PDB entry 2GPL | X-ray diffraction, 2.81 A resolution | chains K and W of the 28 polymer chains in the assembly

== Chain K ==
Protein: Proteasome component PRE2
From: Saccharomyces cerevisiae
Notes: EC 3.4.25.1
UniProt: P30656 (PSB5_YEAST); the construct lacks a stretch of the UniProt sequence and is renumbered around it, so the offset changes along the chain: 1-105 = UniProt 76-180; 106-181 = UniProt 183-258; 183-211 = UniProt 259-287
Sequence (212 residues; numbered 1 to 211 plus 2 insertion-coded residues; 1 number in that range is skipped by the numbering (no residue carries it; nothing is unmodelled there); the number before each row is that of its first residue; a row labelled like 10A-10B holds insertion residues (10A, then the next letters in order)):
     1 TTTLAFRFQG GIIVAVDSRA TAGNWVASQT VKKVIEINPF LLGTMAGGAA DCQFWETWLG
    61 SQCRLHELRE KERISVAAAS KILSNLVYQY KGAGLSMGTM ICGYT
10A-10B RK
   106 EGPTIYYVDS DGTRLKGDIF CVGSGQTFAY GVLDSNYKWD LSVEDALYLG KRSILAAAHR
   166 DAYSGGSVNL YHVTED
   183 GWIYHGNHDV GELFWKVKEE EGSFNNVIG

== Chain W ==
Protein: Proteasome component PUP3
From: Saccharomyces cerevisiae
Notes: EC 3.4.25.1
UniProt: P25451 (PSB3_YEAST); the construct lacks a stretch of the UniProt sequence and is renumbered around it, so the offset changes along the chain: -8 to -1 = UniProt 2-9; 1-36 = UniProt 10-45; 38-105 = UniProt 46-113; 106-122 = UniProt 117-133; 2 more segments
Sequence (204 residues; numbered -8 to 194 plus 4 insertion-coded residues; 3 numbers in that range are skipped by the numbering (no residue carries them; nothing is unmodelled there); the number before each row is that of its first residue; a row labelled like 10A-10C holds insertion residues (10A, then the next letters in order); numbers below 1 keep their minus sign (Ser-8 is residue -8)):
    -8 SDPSSING
     1 GIVVAMTGKD CVAIACDLRL GSQSLGVSNK FEKIFH
    38 YGHVFLGITG LATDVTTLNE MFRYKTNLYK LKEERAIEPE TFTQLVSSSL YERRFGPYFV
    98 GPVVAGIN
10A-10C SKS
   106 GKPFIAGFDL IGCIDEA
   12A K
   123 DFIVSGTASD QLFGMCESLY EPNLEPEDLF ETISQALLNA ADRDALSGWG AVVYIIK
   181 KDEVVKRYLK MRQD
Curated features (UniProtKB/Swiss-Prot):
  - modified residue: Ser22 (Phosphoserine)
  - cross-link: Lys62 (Glycyl lysine isopeptide (Lys-Gly) (interchain with G-Cter in ubiquitin))
Residues lining bound ligands: BIQ (benzyl [12-(2-amino-2-oxoethyl)-4-nitro-10,13-dioxo-15-[(propylamino)carbonyl]-2-oxa-11,14-diazatricyclo[15 .2.2.1~3,7~]docosa-1(19),3(22),4,6,17,20-hexaen-9-yl]carbamate): Asp-7, Ser-5, Arg91, Phe96, Val97, Asp114, Leu115, Ile116, Cys118

== Chain K / chain W interface ==
Contacting residue pairs (45):
  Arg19(K) - Asp194(W)  salt bridge
  Asn24(K) - Ser-4(W)
  Asn24(K) - Arg165(W)
  Asn24(K) - Asp166(W)
  Asn24(K) - Ala167(W)  hydrogen bond (backbone-backbone)
  Asn24(K) - Leu168(W)
  Trp25(K) - Gln133(W)
  Trp25(K) - Arg165(W)
  Val26(K) - Arg165(W)  hydrogen bond (backbone-side chain)
  Val26(K) - Asp166(W)
  Val26(K) - Ala167(W)
  Ala27(K) - Arg165(W)  hydrogen bond (backbone-side chain)
  Ser28(K) - Arg165(W)
  Gln29(K) - Asp164(W)
  Gln29(K) - Arg192(W)
  Phe133(K) - Leu25(W)  hydrophobic
  Ala163(K) - Asp194(W)
  His164(K) - Trp171(W)  hydrogen bond (backbone-side chain)
  His164(K) - Gln193(W)  hydrogen bond (side chain-backbone)
  Arg165(K) - Ser24(W)
  Arg165(K) - Leu25(W)
  Arg165(K) - Gly26(W)  hydrogen bond (side chain-backbone)
  Arg165(K) - Trp171(W)
  Asp166(K) - Ser24(W)
  Ala167(K) - Arg19(W)
  Ala167(K) - Ser24(W)  hydrogen bond (backbone-backbone)
  Ala167(K) - Ala167(W)
  Tyr168(K) - Ser24(W)
  Tyr168(K) - Ala167(W)  hydrophobic
  Ser169(K) - Asp194(W)
  Gly170(K) - Asp194(W)
  Gly171(K) - Arg192(W)  hydrogen bond (backbone-side chain)
  Gly171(K) - Asp194(W)  hydrogen bond (backbone-side chain)
  Asp191(K) - Arg192(W)  salt bridge
  Val192(K) - Asp194(W)
  Gly193(K) - Arg192(W)
  Phe196(K) - Gln193(W)
  Trp197(K) - Lys190(W)
  Trp197(K) - Met191(W)
  Trp197(K) - Gln193(W)
  Asn208(K) - Asn29(W)  hydrogen bond
  Asn208(K) - Lys30(W)  hydrogen bond (backbone-side chain)
  Val209(K) - Asn29(W)
  Val209(K) - Gln193(W)
  Gly211(K) - Lys190(W)
Other interface residues (no listed pair), chain K (27 interface residues in all): Thr21, Ile210
Other interface residues (no listed pair), chain W (21 interface residues in all): Gln23, Val27

== Summary ==
The interface between chain K and chain W involves 27 residues on one side and 21 on the other; the contacts
include 11 hydrogen bonds and 2 salt bridges. Polar pairs include Arg19(K)-Asp194(W), Asp191(K)-Arg192(W) and
Val26(K)-Arg165(W). Chain W binds compound BIQ.
Here chain K is Proteasome component PRE2 and chain W is Proteasome component PUP3, both from Saccharomyces
cerevisiae. Entry 2GPL (TMC-95 based biphenyl-ether macrocycles: specific proteasome inhibitors) was
determined by X-ray diffraction.
